2HL9 - chain A; structure by X-ray diffraction, 1.90 A resolution.

== Chain A ==
Molecule: Ubiquitin-like-specific protease 1
From: Saccharomyces cerevisiae
Notes: EC 3.4.22.-; fragment: c-terminal catalytic domain
UniProt: Q02724 (ULP1_YEAST); residues 403-621 here = UniProt positions 403-621
Sequence (221 residues; numbered 401 to 621; the number before each row is that of its first residue):
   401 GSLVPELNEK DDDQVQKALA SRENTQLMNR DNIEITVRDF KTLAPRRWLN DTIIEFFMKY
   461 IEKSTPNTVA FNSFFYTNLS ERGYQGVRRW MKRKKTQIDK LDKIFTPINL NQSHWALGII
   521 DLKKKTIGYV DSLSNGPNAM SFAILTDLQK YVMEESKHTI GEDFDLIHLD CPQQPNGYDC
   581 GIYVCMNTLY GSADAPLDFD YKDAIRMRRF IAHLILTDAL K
Not modelled in the structure: 401, 431-432
Construct notes: expression tag (401-402)
Modified positions: Cys-580 (cysteinesulfonic acid; OCS)
UniProt features mapped onto this chain:
  - active site: His-514, Asp-531, Cys-580

== Overview ==
From UniProt: 3 active-site residues.
Chain A is Ubiquitin-like-specific protease 1 (Saccharomyces cerevisiae); the structure, SUMO protease Ulp1
with the catalytic cysteine oxidized to a sulfonic acid, was determined by X-ray diffraction, deposited
together with 2HKP and 2HL8.
